Entry 6DCW (X-ray diffraction, 2.00 A resolution); this record covers chains H and T of the 3 polymer chains in the assembly.

# Chain H
Molecule: Heavy chain of CBTAU27.1 Fab
From: Homo sapiens
Notes: antibody fragment or engineered binder
Amino-acid sequence (231 residues; numbered 1 to 236 plus 9 insertion-coded residues; 14 numbers in that range are skipped by the numbering (no residue carries them; nothing is unmodelled there); the number before each row is that of its first residue; a row labelled like 82A-82C holds insertion residues (82A, then the next letters in order)):
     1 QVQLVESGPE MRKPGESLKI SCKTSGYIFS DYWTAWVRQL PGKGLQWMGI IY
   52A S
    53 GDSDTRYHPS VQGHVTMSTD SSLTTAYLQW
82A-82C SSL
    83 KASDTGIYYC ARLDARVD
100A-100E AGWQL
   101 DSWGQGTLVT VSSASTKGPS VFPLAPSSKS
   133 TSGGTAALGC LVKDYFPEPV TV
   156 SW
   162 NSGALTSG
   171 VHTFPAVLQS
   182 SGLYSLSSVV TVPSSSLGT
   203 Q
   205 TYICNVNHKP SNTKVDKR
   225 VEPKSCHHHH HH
Disordered / not traced: 229-236
Disulfides: Cys-22/Cys-92, Cys-142/Cys-208

# Chain T
Molecule: tau peptide
Amino-acid sequence (20 residues; row label = number of the first residue in the row):
   299 HVPGGGSVQI VYKPVDLSKV
Disordered / not traced: 299-309

# How chain H and chain T interact
Contacting residue pairs (19):
  Ser-30(H) / Val-318(T)
  Trp-33(H) / Leu-315(T)  hydrogen bond (side chain-backbone)
  Trp-33(H) / Lys-317(T)
  Ile-50(H) / Leu-315(T)  hydrophobic
  Tyr-52(H) / Lys-317(T)
  Tyr-52(H) / Val-318(T)  hydrogen bond (side chain-backbone)
  Asp-54(H) / Lys-317(T)  salt bridge
  Asp-56(H) / Lys-317(T)  salt bridge
  Arg-58(H) / Val-313(T)
  Arg-58(H) / Leu-315(T)
  Ala-97(H) / Ser-316(T)
  Ala-97(H) / Lys-317(T)  hydrogen bond (backbone-backbone)
  Ala-97(H) / Val-318(T)  hydrogen bond (backbone-backbone)
  Arg-98(H) / Val-318(T)
  Val-99(H) / Ser-316(T)
  Val-99(H) / Val-318(T)
  Trp-100C(H) / Val-313(T)
  Trp-100C(H) / Asp-314(T)
  Trp-100C(H) / Leu-315(T)
Other interface residues (no listed pair), chain H (12 interface residues in all): Leu-95
Other interface residues (no listed pair), chain T (7 interface residues in all): Pro-312
From the paper, about this interface:
  - residue pairs: Trp-33(H)/Lys-317(T), Tyr-52(H)/Lys-317(T), Ala-97(H)/Lys-317(T) (hydrogen bond)
  - epitope / paratope residues, chain H: Trp-33(H), Tyr-52(H), Arg-58(H), Ala-97(H)
  - epitope / paratope residues, chain T: Tyr-310(T), Leu-315(T), Lys-317(T)

# In short
Chain H and chain T form an interface of 12 and 7 residues respectively; the contacts include 4 hydrogen bonds
and 2 salt bridges. Polar contacts include Asp-54(H)/Lys-317(T), Asp-56(H)/Lys-317(T) and
Trp-33(H)/Leu-315(T). The paper describes contacts between Trp-33(H) and Lys-317(T) and Tyr-52(H) and
Lys-317(T); a hydrogen bond between Ala-97(H) and Lys-317(T). From the paper: epitope/paratope residues
Trp-33(H), Tyr-52(H) and Tyr-310(T) among others.
Chain H is Heavy chain of CBTAU27.1 Fab (Homo sapiens) and chain T is tau peptide; the structure, Crystal
structure of human anti-tau antibody CBTAU-27.1 Fab in complex with a human tau peptide, was determined by
X-ray diffraction together with 5ZV3, 6GK7, 6GK8 and 6DCV from the same study.
